PDB entry 7OMB | X-ray diffraction, 2.01 A resolution | chains A and P of the 3 polymer chains in the assembly

== Chain A ==
Name: DNA polymerase
Organism: Thermococcus kodakarensis KOD1
Notes: EC 2.7.7.7
UniProtKB: P77933 (DPOL_THEKO); the construct lacks a stretch of the UniProt sequence, so the offset changes along the chain: 1-406 = UniProt 1-406; 407-490 = UniProt 767-850; 491-774 = UniProt 1388-1671
Sequence (774 residues; each row starts with the number of its first residue):
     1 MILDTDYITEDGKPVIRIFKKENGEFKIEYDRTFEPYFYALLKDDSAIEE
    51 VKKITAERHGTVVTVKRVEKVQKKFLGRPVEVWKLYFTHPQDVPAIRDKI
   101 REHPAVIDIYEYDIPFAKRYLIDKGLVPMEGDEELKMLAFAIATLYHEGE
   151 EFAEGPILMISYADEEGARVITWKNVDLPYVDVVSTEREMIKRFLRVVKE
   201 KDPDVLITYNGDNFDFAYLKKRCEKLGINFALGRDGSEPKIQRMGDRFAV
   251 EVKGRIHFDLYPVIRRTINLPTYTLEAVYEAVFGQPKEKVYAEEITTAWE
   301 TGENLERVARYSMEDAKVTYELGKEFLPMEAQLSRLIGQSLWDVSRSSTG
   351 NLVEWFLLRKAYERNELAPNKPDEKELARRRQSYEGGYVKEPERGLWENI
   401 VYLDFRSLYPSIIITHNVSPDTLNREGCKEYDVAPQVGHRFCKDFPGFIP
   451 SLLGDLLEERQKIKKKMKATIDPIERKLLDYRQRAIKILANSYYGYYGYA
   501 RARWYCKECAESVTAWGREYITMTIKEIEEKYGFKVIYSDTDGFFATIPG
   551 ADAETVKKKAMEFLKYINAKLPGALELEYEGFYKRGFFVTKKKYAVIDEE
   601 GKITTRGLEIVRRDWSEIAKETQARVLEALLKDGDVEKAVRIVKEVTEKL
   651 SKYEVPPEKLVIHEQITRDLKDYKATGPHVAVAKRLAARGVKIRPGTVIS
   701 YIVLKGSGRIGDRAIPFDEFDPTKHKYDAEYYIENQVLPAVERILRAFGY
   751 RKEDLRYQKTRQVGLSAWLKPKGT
Unresolved in the structure: 757-774
Sequence notes: engineered mutation Ala141 (Asp in P77933), Ala143 (Glu in P77933)
Disulfides: Cys428-Cys442, Cys506-Cys509
Bound ions: Mg2+ site 1 near Glu251 (its only coordinating residue here); Mg2+ site 2: Asp404, Asp542 (together with 2'-deoxyadenosine 5'-triphosphate); Mn2+ site 1: Asp404, Phe405, Asp542 (together with 2'-deoxyadenosine 5'-triphosphate); Mn2+ site 2: Asp404, Glu580 (together with 2'-deoxyadenosine 5'-triphosphate)
Small-molecule neighbours: 2'-deoxyadenosine 5'-triphosphate (DTP): Asp404, Phe405, Arg406, Ser407, Leu408, Tyr409, Pro410, Arg460, Lys487, Ile488, Asn491, Tyr494, Thr541, Asp542, Glu578
Reported in the primary citation:
  - binding site for Template: Tyr7, Thr9, Pro115, Lys118, Gln242, Arg243, Asp343, Asn351, Trp355

== Chain P ==
Molecule: Primer
Sequence (12 nucleotides; row label = number of the first residue in the row):
     1 GACCACGGCCAC
Modified / non-standard residues: DOC (2',3'-dideoxycytidine-5'-monophosphate) at position 12
Bound ions: Mn2+ near DG7 (its only coordinating residue here)

== Interface between chain A and chain P ==
Contacting residue pairs - 28 pairs, chain A then chain P:
  Asp540(A) - DOC_12(P)  sugar contact
  Thr541(A) - DOC_12(P)  sugar contact
  Lys592(A) - DA11(P)  hydrogen bond to the base
  Tyr594(A) - DOC_12(P)  hydrogen bond to the phosphate
  Arg606(A) - DA11(P)  phosphate contact
  Arg606(A) - DOC_12(P)  salt bridge to the phosphate
  Gly607(A) - DC10(P)  phosphate contact
  Gly607(A) - DA11(P)  hydrogen bond to the phosphate
  Val611(A) - DC10(P)  phosphate contact
  Arg612(A) - DG8(P)  base contact
  Arg612(A) - DC9(P)  hydrogen bond to the sugar
  Arg612(A) - DC10(P)  phosphate contact
  Arg613(A) - DC9(P)  salt bridge to the phosphate
  Arg613(A) - DC10(P)  salt bridge to the phosphate
  Asp614(A) - DC9(P)  sugar contact
  Glu664(A) - DC9(P)  phosphate contact
  Gln665(A) - DG8(P)  phosphate contact
  Gln665(A) - DC9(P)  hydrogen bond to the phosphate
  Thr667(A) - DG8(P)  hydrogen bond to the phosphate
  Arg668(A) - DG7(P)  salt bridge to the phosphate
  Arg668(A) - DG8(P)  salt bridge to the phosphate
  Tyr673(A) - DG7(P)  phosphate contact
  Tyr673(A) - DG8(P)  hydrogen bond to the phosphate
  Lys674(A) - DC6(P)  salt bridge to the phosphate
  Lys674(A) - DG7(P)  hydrogen bond to the phosphate
  Ala675(A) - DC6(P)  phosphate contact
  Ala675(A) - DG7(P)  hydrogen bond to the phosphate
  His679(A) - DG8(P)  salt bridge to the phosphate
Other interface residues (no listed pair), chain A (21 interface residues in all): Asp542, Thr605, Ile666

== In short ==
21 residues of chain A and 7 residues of chain P are in contact, with 9 hydrogen bonds and 7 salt bridges.
Polar contacts include Lys592(A)-DA11(P), Arg612(A)-DC9(P) and Tyr594(A)-DOC_12(P). Chain A binds
2'-deoxyadenosine 5'-triphosphate. Asp404(A) and Asp542(A) form the Mg2+ site 2. From the paper: a binding
site for Template at Tyr7(A), Thr9(A) and Pro115(A) among others.
Here chain A is DNA polymerase (Thermococcus kodakarensis KOD1) and chain P is Primer. Entry 7OMB (Crystal
structure of KOD DNA Polymerase in a ternary complex with a p/t duplex containing an ...) was determined by
X-ray diffraction (same publication as 7OM3 and 7OMG).
